6QF7 - chains A and B; structure by X-ray diffraction, 4.00 A resolution.

[Chain A]
Molecule: Maltodextrin-binding protein
From: Escherichia coli
UniProtKB: A0A376KDN7 (A0A376KDN7_ECOLX); residues 0-367 here correspond to UniProt positions 26-393 (UniProt number = residue number + 26)
Chain sequence (374 residues; row label = number of the first residue in the row; numbers below 1 keep their minus sign (Arg-1 is residue -1)):
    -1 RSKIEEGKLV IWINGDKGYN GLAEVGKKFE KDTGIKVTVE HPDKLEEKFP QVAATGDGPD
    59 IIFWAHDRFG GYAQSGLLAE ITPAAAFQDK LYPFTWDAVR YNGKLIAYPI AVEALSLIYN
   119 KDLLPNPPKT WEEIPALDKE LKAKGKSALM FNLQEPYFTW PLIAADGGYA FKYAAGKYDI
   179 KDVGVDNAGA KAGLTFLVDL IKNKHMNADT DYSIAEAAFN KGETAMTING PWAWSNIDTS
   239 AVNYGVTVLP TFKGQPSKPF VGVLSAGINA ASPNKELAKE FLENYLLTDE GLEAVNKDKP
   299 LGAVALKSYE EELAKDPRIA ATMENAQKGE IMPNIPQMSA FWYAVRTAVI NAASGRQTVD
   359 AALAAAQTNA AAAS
Not modelled in the structure: -1 to 0, 370-372
Construct notes: expression tag (-1, 368-372); conflict Ser0 (Ala26 in A0A376KDN7), Ala82 (Asp108 in A0A376KDN7), Ala83 (Lys109 in A0A376KDN7), Ala172 (Glu198 in A0A376KDN7), Ala173 (Asn199 in A0A376KDN7), Ala239 (Lys265 in A0A376KDN7), Ala362 (Lys388 in A0A376KDN7), Ala363 (Asp389 in A0A376KDN7), Asn367 (Arg393 in A0A376KDN7)

[Chain B]
Molecule: Coagulation factor XII
From: Homo sapiens
Notes: EC 3.4.21.38
UniProtKB: P00748 (FA12_HUMAN); aligned to UniProt positions 352-601 over residues 334-593 (the alignment contains insertions or deletions, so no single offset holds)
Chain sequence (254 residues; numbered 330 to 593 plus 3 insertion-coded residues; 13 numbers in that range are skipped by the numbering (no residue carries them; nothing is unmodelled there); the number before each row is that of its first residue; a row labelled like 561A-561C holds insertion residues (561A, then the next letters in order)):
   330 AAAASEFGPL SCGQR
   354 VVGGLVALRG AHPYIAALYW GHSFCAGSLI APCWVLTAAH CLQDRPAPED LTVVLGQERR
   414 NHSCEPCQTL AVRSYRLHEA FSPVSYQHDL ALLRLQEDAD GSCALLSPYV QPVCLPSGAA
   474 RPSETTLCQV AGWGHQFEGA EEYASFLQEA QVPFLSLERC SAPDVHGSSI LPGMLCAGFL
   534 EGGTDACQGD SGGPLVCED
   557 RRLTL
561A-561C QGI
   562 ISWGSGCGDR NKPGVYTDVA YYLAWIREHT VS
Not modelled in the structure: 330-339
Disulfide bonds: Cys341-Cys467, Cys378-Cys394, Cys386-Cys456, Cys417-Cys420, Cys481-Cys550, Cys513-Cys529, Cys540-Cys568
Covalently attached groups: compound 0G6 linked to His393, Ser544; N-acetylglucosamine (NAG) linked to Asn414
Construct notes: expression tag (330-333); conflict Ser334 (Thr352 in P00748), Glu335 (Arg353 in P00748), Phe336 (Asn354 in P00748)
Ligand contacts: 0G6 (D-phenylalanyl-N-[(2S,3S)-6-{[amino(iminio)methyl]amino}-1-chloro-2-hydroxyhexan-3-yl]-L-prolinamide): Tyr439, Asp538, Ala539, Cys540, Gln541, Gly542, Ile562, Ser563, Trp564, Gly565, Ser566, Gly567, Gly575, Val576

[Interface between chain A and chain B]
Pairs across the interface (20; chain A residue first):
  Lys42(A) with Pro419(B), hydrogen bond (side chain-backbone); Gln421(B); Ser460(B); Val463(B)
  Glu45(A) with Ser460(B)
  Gln49(A) with Leu459(B)
  Asn150(A) with Glu418(B)
  Gln152(A) with Arg412(B), hydrogen bond
  Asp207(A) with Arg412(B); His415(B), salt bridge
  Asp209(A) with Glu418(B)
  Tyr210(A) with Glu418(B), hydrogen bond (backbone-side chain)
  Tyr341(A) with Pro461(B), hydrophobic
  Arg344(A) with Pro461(B); Tyr462(B)
  Thr345(A) with Tyr462(B), hydrogen bond
  Asn349(A) with Arg362(B)
  Arg354(A) with Leu361(B), hydrogen bond (side chain-backbone); Glu411(B); Phe499(B)
Interface residues without a listed pair, chain A (16 interface residues in all): Asp41, Lys46, Asp55
Interface residues without a listed pair, chain B (18 interface residues in all): Gly363, Asp451, Asp453, Leu458

[Overview]
16 residues of chain A face 18 of chain B across their interface; the contacts include 5 hydrogen bonds and 1
salt bridge. Polar contacts include Asp207(A)-His415(B), Lys42(A)-Pro419(B) and Gln152(A)-Arg412(B).
N-acetylglucosamine is covalently linked to Asn414(B). Covalently linked compound 0G6: at His393(B).
Chain A is Maltodextrin-binding protein (Escherichia coli) and chain B is Coagulation factor XII (Homo
sapiens); the structure, Crystal structures of the recombinant beta-Factor XIIa protease with bound Thr-Arg
and Pro-Arg substrate mimetics, was determined by X-ray diffraction together with 6GT6 from the same study.
